Entry 4ONS (X-ray diffraction, 2.80 A resolution); this record covers chains A and B.

Chain A:
Protein: Catenin alpha-2
Organism: Mus musculus
Notes: fragment: beta-catenin binding domain
Reference sequence: Q61301 (CTNA2_MOUSE); residues 18-264 here = UniProt positions 18-264
Amino-acid sequence (248 residues; numbered 17 to 264; the number before each row is that of its first residue):
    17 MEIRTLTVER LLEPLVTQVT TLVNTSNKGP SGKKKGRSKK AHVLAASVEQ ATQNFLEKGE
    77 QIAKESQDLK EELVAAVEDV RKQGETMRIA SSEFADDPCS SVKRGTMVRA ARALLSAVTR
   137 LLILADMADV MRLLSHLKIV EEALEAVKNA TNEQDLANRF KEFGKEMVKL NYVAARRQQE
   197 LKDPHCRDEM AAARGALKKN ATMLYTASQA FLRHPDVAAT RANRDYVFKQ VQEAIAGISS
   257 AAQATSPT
Disordered / not traced: 17, 40-51, 167, 261-264
Construct notes: expression tag (17)

Chain B:
Protein: Catenin beta-1
Organism: Mus musculus
Notes: fragment: alpha-catenin binding domain
Reference sequence: Q02248 (CTNB1_MOUSE); residues 78-151 here = UniProt positions 78-151
Amino-acid sequence (88 residues; row label = number of the first residue in the row):
    64 MGSSHHHHHH SQDPQVADID GQYAMTRAQR VRAAMFPETL DEGMQIPSTQ FDAAHPTNVQ
   124 RLAEPSQMLK HAVVNLINYQ DDAELATR
Disordered / not traced: 64-82, 104-108, 144-151
Construct notes: expression tag (64-77)
What the authors report for this chain:
  - conformationally variable residues (order/disorder transition): Asp145 to Arg151
  - post-translational modification sites: Tyr86, Tyr142 (citing earlier work)

Chain A / chain B interface:
Contacting residue pairs - 93 pairs, chain A then chain B:
  Arg20(A) - Asp83(B)  salt bridge
  Val24(A) - Ala91(B)  hydrophobic
  Leu27(A) - Ala91(B)  hydrophobic
  Leu28(A) - Ala91(B)
  Leu28(A) - Val94(B)  hydrophobic
  Leu28(A) - Arg95(B)
  Leu31(A) - Arg95(B)
  Leu31(A) - Phe99(B)
  Leu31(A) - Thr102(B)
  Val32(A) - Phe99(B)
  Val35(A) - Val137(B)  hydrophobic
  Leu38(A) - Asn141(B)
  Val39(A) - Asn141(B)  hydrogen bond (backbone-side chain)
  Ser54(A) - Tyr142(B)  hydrogen bond
  Ala57(A) - Leu139(B)
  Ala57(A) - Tyr142(B)  hydrophobic
  Leu60(A) - Asn138(B)
  Leu60(A) - Leu139(B)  hydrophobic
  Leu60(A) - Tyr142(B)  hydrophobic
  Ala61(A) - Leu139(B)
  Val64(A) - Ala135(B)
  Val64(A) - Val136(B)
  Val64(A) - Leu139(B)  hydrophobic
  Ala67(A) - Leu132(B)  hydrophobic
  Thr68(A) - Leu132(B)
  Phe71(A) - Pro128(B)
  Phe71(A) - Ser129(B)
  Lys74(A) - Leu125(B)
  Lys74(A) - Pro128(B)
  Gly75(A) - Leu125(B)
  Gln77(A) - Arg124(B)
  Ile78(A) - Asn121(B)
  Ile78(A) - Arg124(B)
  Ile78(A) - Leu125(B)  hydrophobic
  Glu81(A) - Arg124(B)  salt bridge
  Met103(A) - Leu139(B)  hydrophobic
  Ser107(A) - Leu139(B)
  Pro114(A) - Tyr142(B)  hydrophobic
  Arg120(A) - Ile140(B)
  Arg120(A) - Tyr142(B)  hydrogen bond (side chain-backbone)
  Arg120(A) - Gln143(B)
  Met123(A) - Leu139(B)  hydrophobic
  Val124(A) - Ile140(B)  hydrophobic
  Ala127(A) - Val136(B)  hydrophobic
  Ala127(A) - Ile140(B)  hydrophobic
  Leu131(A) - Met98(B)  hydrophobic
  Val134(A) - Met98(B)  hydrophobic
  Val134(A) - Leu132(B)  hydrophobic
  Thr135(A) - Met98(B)  hydrogen bond
  Leu138(A) - Val94(B)  hydrophobic
  Leu138(A) - Met98(B)  hydrophobic
  Leu138(A) - Leu125(B)  hydrophobic
  Ile139(A) - Arg90(B)
  Ile139(A) - Val94(B)  hydrophobic
  Ala141(A) - Asn121(B)  hydrogen bond (backbone-side chain)
  Asp142(A) - Arg90(B)  salt bridge
  Asp142(A) - Arg93(B)  salt bridge
  Asp142(A) - Val122(B)
  Met143(A) - Arg90(B)
  Ala144(A) - Asn121(B)
  Asp145(A) - Thr112(B)
  Asp145(A) - Thr120(B)
  Asp145(A) - Asn121(B)  hydrogen bond (side chain-backbone)
  Asp145(A) - Val122(B)  hydrogen bond (side chain-backbone)
  Val146(A) - Tyr86(B)  hydrophobic
  Val146(A) - Arg90(B)
  Val146(A) - Thr112(B)
  Arg148(A) - Phe114(B)
  Leu149(A) - Tyr86(B)
  Leu149(A) - Thr112(B)
  Leu149(A) - Gln113(B)
  Leu149(A) - Phe114(B)  hydrophobic
  His152(A) - Phe114(B)
  Lys185(A) - Phe114(B)
  Lys185(A) - Asp115(B)  salt bridge
  Tyr188(A) - Gln113(B)
  Tyr188(A) - Phe114(B)
  Tyr188(A) - Asp115(B)
  Tyr188(A) - Ala116(B)
  Val189(A) - Gln113(B)
  Val189(A) - Phe114(B)
  Arg192(A) - Ser111(B)
  Arg192(A) - Gln113(B)
  Arg193(A) - Gln85(B)
  Arg193(A) - Tyr86(B)
  Arg193(A) - Pro110(B)
  Glu196(A) - Pro110(B)
  Glu196(A) - Ser111(B)  hydrogen bond (side chain-backbone)
  Ala258(A) - Tyr86(B)
  Gln259(A) - Asp83(B)
  Gln259(A) - Gly84(B)
  Gln259(A) - Gln85(B)
  Ala260(A) - Gln85(B)
Other interface residues (no listed pair), chain A (58 interface residues in all): Thr36, Thr37, Lys56, Ser63, Phe110, Leu130
Other interface residues (no listed pair), chain B (39 interface residues in all): Ile109, Met131, Lys133
From the paper, about this interface:
  - specific contacts: Leu149(A)-Tyr86(B)
  - interface residues, chain B: Gln85(B), Thr120(B), Tyr142(B)

Overview:
The interface between chain A and chain B involves 58 residues on one side and 39 on the other; the contacts
include 8 hydrogen bonds and 5 salt bridges. Among the polar pairs are Arg20(A)-Asp83(B), Glu81(A)-Arg124(B)
and Asp142(A)-Arg90(B). The authors report a contact between Leu149(A) and Tyr86(B). From the paper: interface
residues Gln85(B), Thr120(B) and Tyr142(B); modification sites Tyr86(B) and Tyr142(B).
Chain A is Catenin alpha-2 and chain B is Catenin beta-1, both from Mus musculus; the structure, Structural
and thermodynamic characterization of cadherin-beta-catenin-alpha-catenin complex formation, was determined by
X-ray diffraction.
